5MDS - chains A and B of the 3 polymer chains in the assembly; structure by X-ray diffraction, 2.60 A resolution.

[Chain A (and B)]
Name: Chitoporin
From: Vibrio harveyi
Notes: chain B of this document is another copy of the same molecule, construct and numbering; everything in this record applies to it too
Reference sequence: L0RVU0 (L0RVU0_VIBHA); residues 1-350 here correspond to UniProt positions 26-375 (UniProt number = residue number + 25)
Chain sequence (350 residues; numbered 1 to 350; the number before each row is that of its first residue):
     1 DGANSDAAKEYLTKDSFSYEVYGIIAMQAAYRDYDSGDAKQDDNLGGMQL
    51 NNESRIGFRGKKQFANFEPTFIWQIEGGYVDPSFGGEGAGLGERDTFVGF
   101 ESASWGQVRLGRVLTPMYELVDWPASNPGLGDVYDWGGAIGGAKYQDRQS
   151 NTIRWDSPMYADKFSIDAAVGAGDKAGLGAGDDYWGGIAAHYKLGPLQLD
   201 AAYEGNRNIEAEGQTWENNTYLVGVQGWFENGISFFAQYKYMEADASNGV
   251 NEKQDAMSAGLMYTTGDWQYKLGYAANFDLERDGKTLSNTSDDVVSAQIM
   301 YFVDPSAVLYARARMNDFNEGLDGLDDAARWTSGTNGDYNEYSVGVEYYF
Not modelled in the structure: 1-9
What the authors report for this chain:
  - binding site for N-acetylglucosamine: Arg94, Asn127, Arg312
  - binding site for N-acetylglucosamine: Trp136 (by similarity / conservation)

[How chain A and chain B interact]
Residue-residue contacts (71; chain A residue first):
  Glu10(A) with Thr13(B); Lys14(B); Asp15(B)
  Tyr11(A) with Tyr11(B), hydrophobic; Leu12(B)
  Leu12(A) with Leu12(B), hydrogen bond (backbone-backbone); Thr13(B); Lys14(B); Phe17(B), hydrophobic
  Ser18(A) with Tyr348(B); Phe350(B)
  Tyr19(A) with Val21(B); Phe350(B), hydrophobic
  Phe58(A) with Val21(B), hydrophobic
  Lys62(A) with Asp304(B), salt bridge; Ser306(B); Tyr348(B)
  Gln63(A) with Asp304(B)
  Phe64(A) with Val303(B); Asp304(B); Ala307(B), hydrophobic
  Ala65(A) with Val303(B); Asp304(B), hydrogen bond (backbone-side chain)
  Asn66(A) with Asp267(B), hydrogen bond; Tyr301(B); Phe302(B), hydrogen bond (side chain-backbone); Val303(B), hydrogen bond (backbone-backbone)
  Phe67(A) with Val303(B), hydrophobic
  Phe71(A) with Tyr348(B), hydrophobic
  Trp73(A) with Ile25(B), hydrophobic; Tyr348(B); Phe350(B), hydrophobic
  Ile75(A) with Ile25(B), hydrophobic; Ser54(B); Ile56(B), hydrophobic; Val80(B), hydrophobic
  Gly90(A) with Ala89(B)
  Leu91(A) with Val80(B); Gly88(B); Ala89(B), hydrogen bond (backbone-backbone); Leu91(B), hydrophobic
  Gly92(A) with Glu87(B)
  Glu93(A) with Gly88(B)
  Thr96(A) with Asn52(B); Val80(B)
  Val98(A) with Ile25(B), hydrophobic; Met27(B), hydrophobic
  Leu110(A) with Met27(B); Leu50(B)
  Gly111(A) with Met27(B); Leu50(B)
  Arg112(A) with Asp81(B); Glu87(B), salt bridge
  Ser150(A) with Asp81(B), hydrogen bond
  Asn151(A) with Gln49(B); Leu50(B), hydrogen bond (side chain-backbone)
  Thr152(A) with Leu50(B)
  Ala176(A) with Gln49(B), hydrogen bond (backbone-side chain)
  Gly177(A) with Gln49(B); Phe84(B), hydrogen bond (backbone-backbone); Gly85(B), hydrogen bond (backbone-backbone)
  Leu178(A) with Gly85(B); Gly86(B)
  Gly179(A) with Asn44(B); Leu45(B); Phe84(B)
  Ala180(A) with Asn44(B)
  Gly181(A) with Asp43(B); Asn44(B)
  Asp182(A) with Asp43(B)
  Glu210(A) with Lys40(B), salt bridge
Also at the interface, not in a pair above, chain A (38 interface residues in all): Phe17, Phe97, Ala172
Also at the interface, not in a pair above, chain B (40 interface residues in all): Met48, Phe58, Ser83, Val346

[In short]
38 residues of chain A face 40 of chain B across their interface, with 11 hydrogen bonds and 3 salt bridges.
Polar pairs include Lys62(A)-Asp304(B), Arg112(A)-Glu87(B) and Glu210(A)-Lys40(B). The paper reports a binding
site for N-acetylglucosamine at Arg94(A), Asn127(A) and Arg312(A) among others.
Chain A and chain B are both Chitoporin (Vibrio harveyi); the structure, Crystal structure of outer membrane
expressed Chitoporin VhChip from Vibrio harveyi in complex with chitotetraose, was determined by X-ray
diffraction, deposited together with 5MDO, 5MDP, 5MDQ and 5MDR.
